3L2V - chains A and D of the 4 polymer chains in the assembly; structure by X-ray diffraction, 3.20 A resolution.

# Chain A
Name: Integrase
Source organism: Human spumaretrovirus
Reference sequence: P14350 (POL_FOAMV); residues 1-392 here correspond to UniProt positions 752-1143 (UniProt number = residue number + 751)
Chain sequence (395 residues; numbered -2 to 392; the number before each row is that of its first residue; numbers below 1 keep their minus sign (Gly-2 is residue -2)):
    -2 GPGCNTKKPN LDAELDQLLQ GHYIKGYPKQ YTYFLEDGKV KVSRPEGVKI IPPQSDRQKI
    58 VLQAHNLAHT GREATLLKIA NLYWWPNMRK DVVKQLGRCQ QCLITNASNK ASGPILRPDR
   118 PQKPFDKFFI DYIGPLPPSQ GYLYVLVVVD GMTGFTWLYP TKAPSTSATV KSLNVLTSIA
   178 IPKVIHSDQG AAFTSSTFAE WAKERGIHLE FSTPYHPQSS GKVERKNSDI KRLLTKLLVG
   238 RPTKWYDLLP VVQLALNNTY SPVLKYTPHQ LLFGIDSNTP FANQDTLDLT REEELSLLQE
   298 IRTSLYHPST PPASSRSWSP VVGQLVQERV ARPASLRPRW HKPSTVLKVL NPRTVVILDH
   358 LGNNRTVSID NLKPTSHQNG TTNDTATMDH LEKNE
Disordered / not traced: -2 to 9, 375-392
Differences from the reference sequence: expression tag (-2 to 0); variant Ser217 (Gly968 in P14350), Gly218 (Ser969 in P14350)
Ion coordination: Zn2+: His62, His66, Cys96, Cys99; Mn2+ site 1: Asp128, Asp185 (together with raltegravir, mk0518); Mn2+ site 2: Asp128, Glu221 (together with raltegravir, mk0518)
Ligand contacts:
  - raltegravir, mk0518: Asp128, Tyr129, Asp185, Gln186, Pro211, Tyr212, His213, Pro214, Gln215, Glu221
  - raltegravir, mk0518 (RLT; N-(4-fluorobenzyl)-5-hydroxy-1-methyl-2-(1-methyl-1-{[(5-methyl-1,3,4-oxadiazol-2-yl)carbonyl]amino}ethyl)-6-oxo-1,6-di hydropyrimidine-4-carboxamide): Asp128, Tyr129, Asp185, Gln186, Pro211, Tyr212, His213, Pro214, Gln215, Glu221
UniProt features mapped onto this chain:
  - binding site (Mg(2+)): Asp123, Asp185
What the authors report for this chain:
  - Mn2+ coordination: Asp128, Asp185, Glu221
  - binding site for raltegravir, mk0518: Tyr212, Pro214, Gln215

# Chain D
Molecule: 17-nt DNA strand
Sequence (17 nucleotides; row label = number of the first residue in the row):
     1 TACAAAATTC CATGACA
What the authors report for this chain:
  - conformationally variable residues: DA17

# Chain A / chain D interface
Contacting residue pairs (9):
  Glu221(A) - DC16(D)  base contact
  Arg222(A) - DG14(D)  base contact
  Arg222(A) - DA15(D)  base contact
  Arg222(A) - DC16(D)  hydrogen bond to the base
  Asn224(A) - DC16(D)  phosphate contact
  Ser225(A) - DC16(D)  sugar contact
  Lys228(A) - DC16(D)  phosphate contact
  Lys228(A) - DA17(D)  salt bridge to the phosphate
  Lys262(A) - DT9(D)  salt bridge to the phosphate
Also at the interface, not in a pair above, chain A (9 interface residues in all): Tyr129, Ile130, Gly131

# Overview
9 residues of chain A and 5 residues of chain D are in contact, with 1 hydrogen bond and 2 salt bridges. Polar
pairs include Arg222(A)-DC16(D), Lys228(A)-DA17(D) and Lys262(A)-DT9(D). Ligands of chain A: raltegravir,
mk0518. From the paper: a binding site for raltegravir, mk0518 at Tyr212(A), Pro214(A) and Gln215(A); Mn2+
coordination by Asp128(A), Asp185(A) and Glu221(A).
Chain A is Integrase (Human spumaretrovirus) and chain D is a 17-nt DNA strand; the structure, Crystal
structure of the Prototype Foamy Virus (PFV) intasome in complex with manganese and MK0518 (Raltegravir), was
determined by X-ray diffraction together with 3OY9, 3L2Q, 3L2R, 3L2U and 3L2W from the same study.
